4A3T - chains A and B; structure by X-ray diffraction, 2.10 A resolution.

# Chain A (and B)
Protein: DNA mismatch repair protein HSM3
Source organism: Saccharomyces cerevisiae
Notes: chain B of this document is another copy of the same molecule, construct and numbering; everything in this record applies to it too
UniProtKB: P38348 (HSM3_YEAST); numbering as in UniProt (aligned over 2-480)
Sequence (485 residues; each row starts with the number of its first residue; numbers below 1 keep their minus sign (Gly-4 is residue -4)):
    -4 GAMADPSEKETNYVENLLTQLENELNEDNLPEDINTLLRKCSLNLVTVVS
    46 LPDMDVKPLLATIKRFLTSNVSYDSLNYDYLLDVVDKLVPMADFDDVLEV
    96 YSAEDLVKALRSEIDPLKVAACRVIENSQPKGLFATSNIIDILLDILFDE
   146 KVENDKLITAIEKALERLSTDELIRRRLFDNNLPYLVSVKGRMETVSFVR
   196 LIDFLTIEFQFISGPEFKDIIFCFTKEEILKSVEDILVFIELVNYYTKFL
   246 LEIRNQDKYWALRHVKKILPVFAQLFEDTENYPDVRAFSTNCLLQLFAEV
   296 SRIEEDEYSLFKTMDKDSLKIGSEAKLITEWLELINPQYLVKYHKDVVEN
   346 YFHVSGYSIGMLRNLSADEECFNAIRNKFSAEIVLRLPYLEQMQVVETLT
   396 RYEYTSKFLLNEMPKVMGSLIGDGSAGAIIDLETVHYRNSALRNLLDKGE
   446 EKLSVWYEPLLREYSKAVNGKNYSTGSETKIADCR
Not modelled in the structure: -4 to 7, 22-26, 43-50, 65-71, 419-423, 466-480 (chain B: -4 to 6, 466-480)
Construct notes: expression tag (-4 to 1)

# How chain A and chain B interact
Contacting residue pairs (44):
  Asn30(A) with Glu148(B)
  Thr31(A) with Glu148(B)
  Arg34(A) with Glu148(B), hydrogen bond (side chain-backbone); Asp150(B), salt bridge
  Leu38(A) with Thr190(B); Leu232(B)
  Asn39(A) with Leu232(B)
  Thr42(A) with Leu232(B); Ile235(B)
  Tyr75(A) with Glu148(B), hydrogen bond (side chain-backbone)
  Glu148(A) with Arg34(B), hydrogen bond (backbone-side chain); Tyr75(B), hydrogen bond
  Asp150(A) with Arg34(B), salt bridge
  Arg170(A) with Ile425(B)
  Gln205(A) with Leu427(B)
  Phe206(A) with Leu427(B), hydrophobic
  Ser208(A) with Ile425(B)
  Pro210(A) with Gly422(B); Ile425(B), hydrophobic
  Glu211(A) with Ile425(B)
  Leu232(A) with Asn39(B)
  Ile235(A) with Thr42(B)
  Asp252(A) with Arg438(B), salt bridge; Tyr459(B); Val463(B)
  Lys253(A) with Val463(B)
  Tyr254(A) with Val463(B), hydrogen bond (backbone-backbone); Asn464(B)
  Trp255(A) with Val463(B), hydrogen bond (backbone-backbone); Asn464(B); Gly465(B)
  Phe283(A) with Asn7(B)
  Ile425(A) with Glu167(B)
  Leu427(A) with Thr165(B); Arg170(B); Phe206(B)
  Arg438(A) with Asp252(B), salt bridge
  Tyr459(A) with Asp252(B)
  Val463(A) with Asp252(B); Lys253(B); Tyr254(B), hydrogen bond (backbone-backbone); Trp255(B), hydrogen bond (backbone-backbone)
  Asn464(A) with Tyr254(B); Trp255(B)
Interface residues without a listed pair, chain A (35 interface residues in all): Val147, Thr165, Glu167, Thr190, Val194, Ala462, Gly465
Interface residues without a listed pair, chain B (35 interface residues in all): Tyr8, Leu38, Val147, Val191, Val194, Glu236, Ala423, Ile424, Ala462

# In short
Chain A and chain B each contribute 35 residues to their interface; the contacts include 8 hydrogen bonds and
4 salt bridges. Polar contacts include Arg34(A)-Asp150(B), Asp252(A)-Arg438(B) and Arg34(A)-Glu148(B).
Chain A and chain B are both DNA mismatch repair protein HSM3 (Saccharomyces cerevisiae); the structure, yeast
regulatory particle proteasome assembly chaperone Hsm3, was determined by X-ray diffraction, deposited
together with 4A3V.
